6X9I - chains A and C of the 3 polymer chains in the assembly; structure by X-ray diffraction, 2.20 A resolution.

== Chain A ==
Molecule: DNA (cytosine-5)-methyltransferase 1
Source organism: Homo sapiens
Notes: EC 2.1.1.37
UniProtKB: P26358 (DNMT1_HUMAN), isoform P26358-3; residues 729-1600 here correspond to UniProt positions 393-1264 (UniProt number = residue number - 336)
Amino-acid sequence (874 residues; each row starts with the number of its first residue):
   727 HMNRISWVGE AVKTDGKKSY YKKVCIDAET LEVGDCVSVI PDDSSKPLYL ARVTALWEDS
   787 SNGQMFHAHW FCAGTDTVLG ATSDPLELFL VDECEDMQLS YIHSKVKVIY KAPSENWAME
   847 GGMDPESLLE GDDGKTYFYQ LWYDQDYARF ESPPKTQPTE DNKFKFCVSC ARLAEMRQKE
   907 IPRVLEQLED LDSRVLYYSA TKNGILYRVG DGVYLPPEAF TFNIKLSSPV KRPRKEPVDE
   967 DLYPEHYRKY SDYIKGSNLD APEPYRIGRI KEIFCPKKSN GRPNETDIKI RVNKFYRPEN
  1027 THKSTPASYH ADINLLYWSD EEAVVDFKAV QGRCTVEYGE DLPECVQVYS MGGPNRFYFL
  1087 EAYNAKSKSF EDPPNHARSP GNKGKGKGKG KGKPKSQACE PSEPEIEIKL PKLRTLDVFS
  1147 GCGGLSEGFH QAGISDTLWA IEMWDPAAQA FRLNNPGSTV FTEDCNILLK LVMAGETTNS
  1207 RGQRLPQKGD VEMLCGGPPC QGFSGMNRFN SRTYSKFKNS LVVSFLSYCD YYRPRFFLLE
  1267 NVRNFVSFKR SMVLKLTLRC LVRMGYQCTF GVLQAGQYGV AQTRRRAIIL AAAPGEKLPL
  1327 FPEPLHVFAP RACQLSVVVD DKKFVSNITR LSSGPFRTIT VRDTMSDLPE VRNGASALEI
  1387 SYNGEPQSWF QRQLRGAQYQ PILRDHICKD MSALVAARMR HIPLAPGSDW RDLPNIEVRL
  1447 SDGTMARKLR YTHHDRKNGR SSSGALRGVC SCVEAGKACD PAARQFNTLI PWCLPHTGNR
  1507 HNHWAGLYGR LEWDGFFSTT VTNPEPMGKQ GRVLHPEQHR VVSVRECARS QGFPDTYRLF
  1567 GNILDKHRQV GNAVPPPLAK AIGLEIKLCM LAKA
Disordered / not traced: 727-729, 851-860, 885-887, 951-962, 1105-1135
Sequence notes: expression tag (727-728)
Ion coordination: Zn2+ site 1: His-793, Cys-820, Cys-893, Cys-896; Zn2+ site 2: Cys-1476, Cys-1478, Cys-1485, His-1502
Residues lining bound ligands: S-adenosylhomocysteine (SAH): Phe-1145, Ser-1146, Gly-1147, Cys-1148, Gly-1149, Gly-1150, Leu-1151, Ile-1167, Glu-1168, Met-1169, Trp-1170, Glu-1189, Asp-1190, Cys-1191, Gly-1223, Pro-1224, Pro-1225, Leu-1247, Asn-1578, Ala-1579, Val-1580
From the paper describing this entry:
  - conformationally variable residues (loop rearrangement): Pro-1224 to Asn-1245
  - catalytic residues: Cys-1226 (citing earlier work)
  - binding site for the 12-nt DNA strand: Ser-1230, Gly-1231, Met-1232
  - mutagenesis - H1507Y: unchanged catalytic activity on S-adenosylhomocysteine

== Chain C ==
Molecule: 12-nt DNA strand
Sequence (12 nucleotides; each row starts with the number of its first residue):
     1 GAGGCCGCCT GC
Modified residues: 5CM (5-methyl-2'-deoxy-cytidine-5'-monophosphate) at position 6

== How chain A and chain C interact ==
Contacting residue pairs (28):
  Gly-1231(A) / DG7(C)  hydrogen bond to the base
  Met-1232(A) / DG7(C)  base contact
  Asn-1233(A) / DG7(C)  hydrogen bond to the base
  Arg-1234(A) / 5CM_6(C)  hydrogen bond to the sugar
  Arg-1234(A) / DG7(C)  sugar contact
  Arg-1269(A) / DG11(C)  salt bridge to the phosphate
  Met-1417(A) / DG3(C)  phosphate contact
  Ser-1418(A) / DG3(C)  hydrogen bond to the phosphate
  Val-1421(A) / DG4(C)  phosphate contact
  Arg-1424(A) / DG4(C)  salt bridge to the phosphate
  Arg-1490(A) / DG4(C)  phosphate contact
  Arg-1490(A) / DC5(C)  salt bridge to the phosphate
  Trp-1498(A) / DC5(C)  phosphate contact
  Cys-1499(A) / DC5(C)  hydrogen bond to the phosphate
  Cys-1499(A) / 5CM_6(C)  phosphate contact
  Leu-1500(A) / 5CM_6(C)  base contact
  His-1502(A) / 5CM_6(C)  salt bridge to the phosphate
  Thr-1503(A) / 5CM_6(C)  phosphate contact
  Arg-1506(A) / DG7(C)  salt bridge to the phosphate
  His-1507(A) / DG7(C)  salt bridge to the phosphate
  Trp-1510(A) / 5CM_6(C)  base contact
  Met-1533(A) / DG4(C)  sugar contact
  Met-1533(A) / DC5(C)  base contact
  Met-1533(A) / 5CM_6(C)  hydrogen bond to the base
  Gly-1534(A) / 5CM_6(C)  base contact
  Lys-1535(A) / 5CM_6(C)  base contact
  Lys-1535(A) / DG7(C)  base contact
  Leu-1570(A) / DA2(C)  phosphate contact
Other interface residues (no listed pair), chain A (27 interface residues in all): Asn-1236, Ser-1273, Asp-1416, Leu-1420, Leu-1513
Other interface residues (no listed pair), chain C (10 interface residues in all): DG1, DC8, DT10

== Summary ==
Chain A and chain C form an interface of 27 and 10 residues respectively; the contacts include 6 hydrogen
bonds and 6 salt bridges. Among the polar pairs are Gly-1231(A)/DG7(C), Asn-1233(A)/DG7(C) and
Met-1533(A)/5CM_6(C). Bound to chain A: S-adenosylhomocysteine. The paper reports the catalytic residue
Cys-1226(A); H1507Y of chain A leaves catalytic activity on S-adenosylhomocysteine unchanged.
Here chain A is DNA (cytosine-5)-methyltransferase 1 (Homo sapiens) and chain C is a 12-nt DNA strand. Entry
6X9I (Human DNMT1(729-1600) Bound to Zebularine-Containing 12mer dsDNA) was determined by X-ray diffraction
together with 6X9J and 6X9K from the same study.
